PDB entry 1AVH | X-ray diffraction, 2.30 A resolution | chain A

# Chain A
Name: Annexin V
Source organism: Homo sapiens
Reference sequence: P08758 (ANXA5_HUMAN); residues 2-320 here correspond to UniProt positions 1-319 (UniProt number = residue number - 1)
Amino-acid sequence (320 residues; row label = number of the first residue in the row):
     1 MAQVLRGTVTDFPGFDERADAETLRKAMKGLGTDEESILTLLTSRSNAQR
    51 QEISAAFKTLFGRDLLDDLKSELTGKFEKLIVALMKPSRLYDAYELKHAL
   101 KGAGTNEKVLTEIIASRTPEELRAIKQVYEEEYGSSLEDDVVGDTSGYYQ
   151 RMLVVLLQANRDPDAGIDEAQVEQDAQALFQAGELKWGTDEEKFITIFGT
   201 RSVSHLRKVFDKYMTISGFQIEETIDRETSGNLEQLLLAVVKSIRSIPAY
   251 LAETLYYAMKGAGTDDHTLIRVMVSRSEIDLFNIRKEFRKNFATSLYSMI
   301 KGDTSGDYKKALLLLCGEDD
Unresolved in the structure: 1-2
Metal / ion sites: Ca2+ site 1: G30, G32, E72; Ca2+ site 2: L100, G102, G104 (shared with 1 residue of chain B); Ca2+ site 3: M259, G261, G263, D303

# Overview
G30, G32 and E72 coordinate Ca2+ site 1. The Ca2+ site 2 is built by L100, G102 and G104.
Chain A is Annexin V (Homo sapiens); the structure, Crystal and molecular structure of human annexin V after
refinement. implications for structure, membrane binding and ..., was determined by X-ray diffraction together
with 1SAV and 1AVR from the same study.
